1XA3 - chains A and B; structure by X-ray diffraction, 1.85 A resolution.

== Chain A (and B) ==
Name: Crotonobetainyl-CoA:carnitine CoA-transferase
Source organism: Escherichia coli
Notes: EC 2.8.3.-; chain B of this document is another copy of the same molecule, construct and numbering; everything in this record applies to it too
UniProt: P31572 (CAIB_ECOLI); numbering as in UniProt (aligned over 2-405)
Sequence (437 residues; numbered -23 to 413; the number before each row is that of its first residue; numbers below 1 keep their minus sign (Mse-23 is residue -23)):
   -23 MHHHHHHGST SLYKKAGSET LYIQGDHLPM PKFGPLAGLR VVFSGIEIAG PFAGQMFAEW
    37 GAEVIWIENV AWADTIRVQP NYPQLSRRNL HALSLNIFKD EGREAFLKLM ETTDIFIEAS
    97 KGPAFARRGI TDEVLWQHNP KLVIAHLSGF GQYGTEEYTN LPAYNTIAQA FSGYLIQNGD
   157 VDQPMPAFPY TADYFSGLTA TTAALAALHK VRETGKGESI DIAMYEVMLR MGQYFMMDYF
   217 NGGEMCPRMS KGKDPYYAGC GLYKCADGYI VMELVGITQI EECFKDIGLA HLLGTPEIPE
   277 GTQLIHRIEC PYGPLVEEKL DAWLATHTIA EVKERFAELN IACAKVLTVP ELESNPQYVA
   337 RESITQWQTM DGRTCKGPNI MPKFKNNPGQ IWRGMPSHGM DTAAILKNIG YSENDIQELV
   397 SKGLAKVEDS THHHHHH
Unresolved in the structure: -23 to 3, 404-413
Modified residues: Mse-23 (selenomethionine); Mse6, Mse32, Mse86, Mse161, Mse200, Mse204, Mse207, Mse212, Mse213, Mse221, Mse225, Mse248, Mse346, Mse357, Mse371, Mse376 (selenomethionine; parent Met)
Sequence notes: expression tag (-23 to 1, 406-413); modified residue (6, 32, 86, 161, 200, 204, 207, 212-213, 221, 225, 248, 346, 357, 371, 376)
Swiss-Prot annotation at these positions:
  - active site: Asp169 (Nucleophile)
  - binding site (CoA): Lys97, Arg104
  - natural variant: Val187 (V187A: In strain: O44:K74), Thr302 (T302A: In strain: O44:K74)

== How chain A and chain B interact ==
Residue-residue contacts - 298 pairs, chain A then chain B:
  Lys8(A) - Lys186(B)
  Pro11(A) - Ala182(B)
  Pro11(A) - Ala183(B)  hydrophobic
  Pro11(A) - His185(B)
  Pro11(A) - Lys186(B)
  Leu12(A) - Ala182(B)
  Leu12(A) - His185(B)
  Glu23(A) - Tyr210(B)
  Ile24(A) - Tyr210(B)  hydrophobic
  Phe28(A) - Arg206(B)
  Phe28(A) - Mse207(B)
  Trp36(A) - Thr178(B)
  Trp36(A) - Ala179(B)
  Trp36(A) - Ala182(B)  hydrophobic
  Gln55(A) - Tyr210(B)  hydrogen bond
  Gln55(A) - Tyr233(B)  hydrogen bond
  Pro56(A) - Asp214(B)
  Asn57(A) - Mse213(B)
  Asn57(A) - Asp214(B)
  Asn57(A) - Asn217(B)
  Tyr58(A) - Arg206(B)  hydrogen bond
  Tyr58(A) - Gln209(B)
  Tyr58(A) - Tyr210(B)
  Tyr58(A) - Mse213(B)  hydrophobic
  Leu61(A) - Arg206(B)
  Leu61(A) - Gln209(B)
  Leu61(A) - Mse213(B)  hydrophobic
  Ser62(A) - Arg206(B)
  Glu109(A) - Lys361(B)  salt bridge
  Trp112(A) - Lys361(B)
  Phe126(A) - Gln333(B)  hydrogen bond (backbone-side chain)
  Phe126(A) - Arg337(B)
  Gly127(A) - Arg337(B)
  Gln128(A) - Arg337(B)
  Tyr129(A) - Gln333(B)
  Tyr129(A) - Ala336(B)
  Tyr129(A) - Arg337(B)  hydrogen bond (backbone-side chain)
  Tyr129(A) - Lys359(B)
  Gly130(A) - Gln333(B)
  Gly130(A) - Ala336(B)
  Thr131(A) - Pro332(B)
  Thr131(A) - Gln333(B)  hydrogen bond (backbone-side chain)
  Thr131(A) - Ala336(B)
  Tyr134(A) - Asn331(B)  hydrogen bond
  Tyr134(A) - Gln333(B)
  Thr135(A) - Gln333(B)  hydrogen bond
  Tyr140(A) - Glu249(B)
  Tyr140(A) - Val251(B)
  Tyr140(A) - Ala318(B)  hydrophobic
  Thr142(A) - Val247(B)
  Thr142(A) - Glu249(B)  hydrogen bond
  Ile143(A) - Val247(B)
  Ile143(A) - Ala318(B)  hydrophobic
  Ile143(A) - Cys319(B)
  Ile143(A) - Ala320(B)  hydrophobic
  Ala146(A) - Val247(B)  hydrophobic
  Ala146(A) - Lys321(B)
  Ala146(A) - Val322(B)  hydrophobic
  Ala146(A) - Leu323(B)  hydrogen bond (backbone-backbone)
  Phe147(A) - Leu323(B)
  Phe147(A) - Leu328(B)
  Phe147(A) - Asn331(B)
  Phe147(A) - Tyr334(B)  hydrogen bond (backbone-side chain)
  Ser148(A) - Leu328(B)
  Ser148(A) - Tyr334(B)
  Tyr150(A) - Phe164(B)  hydrogen bond (side chain-backbone)
  Tyr150(A) - Pro165(B)
  Tyr150(A) - Thr167(B)  hydrogen bond
  Leu151(A) - Val247(B)  hydrophobic
  Ile152(A) - Leu323(B)
  Gln153(A) - Phe164(B)
  Gln153(A) - Pro165(B)
  Asn154(A) - Ala163(B)
  Asn154(A) - Phe164(B)  hydrogen bond (side chain-backbone)
  Gly155(A) - Mse161(B)
  Asp156(A) - Mse161(B)
  Asp158(A) - Tyr245(B)
  Gln159(A) - Lys227(B)
  Gln159(A) - Leu238(B)
  Pro160(A) - Leu238(B)
  Pro160(A) - Tyr245(B)
  Mse161(A) - Gly155(B)
  Mse161(A) - Asp156(B)
  Mse161(A) - Gly228(B)
  Pro162(A) - Mse225(B)
  Pro162(A) - Gly228(B)
  Ala163(A) - Asn154(B)
  Phe164(A) - Tyr150(B)  hydrogen bond (backbone-side chain)
  Phe164(A) - Gln153(B)
  Phe164(A) - Asn154(B)  hydrogen bond (backbone-side chain)
  Phe164(A) - Phe211(B)  hydrophobic
  Phe164(A) - Mse225(B)  hydrophobic
  Phe164(A) - Pro231(B)  hydrophobic
  Pro165(A) - Tyr150(B)
  Pro165(A) - Gln153(B)
  Pro165(A) - Mse207(B)
  Pro165(A) - Gly208(B)
  Tyr166(A) - Tyr210(B)  hydrophobic
  Tyr166(A) - Phe211(B)
  Tyr166(A) - Asp230(B)  hydrogen bond
  Thr167(A) - Tyr150(B)  hydrogen bond
  Thr167(A) - Phe171(B)
  Tyr170(A) - Phe171(B)  hydrophobic
  Tyr170(A) - Arg206(B)
  Tyr170(A) - Mse207(B)
  Tyr170(A) - Tyr210(B)
  Phe171(A) - Thr167(B)
  Phe171(A) - Tyr170(B)  hydrophobic
  Phe171(A) - Phe171(B)  hydrophobic
  Leu174(A) - Leu174(B)  hydrophobic
  Leu174(A) - Thr175(B)
  Leu174(A) - Thr178(B)
  Thr175(A) - Leu174(B)
  Thr175(A) - Mse357(B)
  Thr177(A) - Thr178(B)
  Thr178(A) - Trp36(B)
  Thr178(A) - Leu174(B)
  Thr178(A) - Thr177(B)
  Thr178(A) - Thr178(B)  hydrogen bond
  Thr178(A) - Leu181(B)
  Ala179(A) - Trp36(B)  hydrophobic
  Ala179(A) - Pro358(B)  hydrophobic
  Ala179(A) - Phe360(B)
  Leu181(A) - Thr178(B)
  Leu181(A) - Leu181(B)  hydrophobic
  Leu181(A) - Ala182(B)
  Ala182(A) - Pro11(B)
  Ala182(A) - Leu12(B)  hydrophobic
  Ala182(A) - Trp36(B)  hydrophobic
  Ala183(A) - Pro11(B)  hydrophobic
  Leu184(A) - His185(B)
  His185(A) - Pro11(B)
  His185(A) - Leu15(B)
  His185(A) - Leu184(B)
  Lys186(A) - Pro11(B)
  Lys186(A) - Asn363(B)
  Arg188(A) - His185(B)
  Arg188(A) - Arg188(B)
  Gly193(A) - Asn362(B)  hydrogen bond (backbone-side chain)
  Glu194(A) - Phe360(B)
  Glu194(A) - Lys361(B)  hydrogen bond (side chain-backbone)
  Glu194(A) - Asn362(B)  hydrogen bond (side chain-backbone)
  Glu194(A) - Asn363(B)  hydrogen bond (side chain-backbone)
  Ser195(A) - Lys359(B)
  Ser195(A) - Phe360(B)
  Ser195(A) - Lys361(B)  hydrogen bond (backbone-backbone)
  Ile196(A) - Pro358(B)  hydrophobic
  Ile196(A) - Lys359(B)
  Ile196(A) - Phe360(B)  hydrophobic
  Asp197(A) - Arg337(B)  salt bridge
  Asp197(A) - Pro358(B)
  Asp197(A) - Lys359(B)  hydrogen bond (backbone-backbone)
  Ile198(A) - Pro358(B)  hydrophobic
  Ala199(A) - Arg337(B)
  Tyr201(A) - Gln333(B)  hydrogen bond (side chain-backbone)
  Tyr201(A) - Tyr334(B)  hydrophobic
  Tyr201(A) - Arg337(B)
  Tyr201(A) - Ser339(B)  hydrogen bond
  Glu202(A) - Arg337(B)  salt bridge
  Glu202(A) - Ser339(B)  hydrogen bond
  Glu202(A) - Lys359(B)
  Val203(A) - Mse357(B)
  Leu205(A) - Leu328(B)  hydrophobic
  Leu205(A) - Ser339(B)
  Arg206(A) - Phe28(B)
  Arg206(A) - Tyr58(B)  hydrogen bond
  Arg206(A) - Leu61(B)
  Arg206(A) - Ser62(B)
  Arg206(A) - Tyr170(B)
  Mse207(A) - Phe28(B)
  Mse207(A) - Pro165(B)
  Mse207(A) - Tyr170(B)
  Mse207(A) - Mse357(B)  hydrophobic
  Gln209(A) - Tyr58(B)
  Gln209(A) - Leu61(B)
  Gln209(A) - Pro354(B)
  Tyr210(A) - Ile24(B)  hydrophobic
  Tyr210(A) - Gln55(B)
  Tyr210(A) - Tyr58(B)
  Tyr210(A) - Tyr166(B)  hydrophobic
  Phe211(A) - Phe164(B)  hydrophobic
  Phe211(A) - Tyr166(B)
  Mse212(A) - Val325(B)  hydrophobic
  Mse212(A) - Leu328(B)
  Mse213(A) - Asn57(B)
  Mse213(A) - Tyr58(B)  hydrophobic
  Mse213(A) - Leu61(B)  hydrophobic
  Mse213(A) - Cys351(B)  hydrophobic
  Mse213(A) - Lys352(B)
  Mse213(A) - Gly353(B)
  Asp214(A) - Pro56(B)
  Asp214(A) - Asn57(B)
  Tyr215(A) - Val325(B)  hydrophobic
  Tyr215(A) - Pro326(B)
  Phe216(A) - Ile340(B)  hydrophobic
  Phe216(A) - Lys352(B)
  Asn217(A) - Asn57(B)
  Asn217(A) - Cys351(B)
  Asn217(A) - Lys352(B)  hydrogen bond (side chain-backbone)
  Mse221(A) - Val325(B)  hydrophobic
  Mse225(A) - Mse161(B)  hydrophobic
  Mse225(A) - Pro162(B)
  Mse225(A) - Phe164(B)  hydrophobic
  Lys227(A) - Gln159(B)
  Gly228(A) - Mse161(B)
  Gly228(A) - Pro162(B)
  Asp230(A) - Phe164(B)
  Asp230(A) - Tyr166(B)  hydrogen bond
  Pro231(A) - Phe164(B)  hydrophobic
  Tyr232(A) - Gln55(B)  hydrogen bond
  Tyr233(A) - Gln55(B)  hydrogen bond
  Tyr233(A) - Tyr166(B)
  Leu238(A) - Gln159(B)
  Leu238(A) - Pro160(B)
  Tyr245(A) - Pro160(B)
  Val247(A) - Thr142(B)
  Val247(A) - Ile143(B)  hydrophobic
  Val247(A) - Ala146(B)  hydrophobic
  Val247(A) - Leu151(B)  hydrophobic
  Glu249(A) - Tyr140(B)
  Glu249(A) - Thr142(B)  hydrogen bond
  Val251(A) - Tyr140(B)
  His282(A) - Gln55(B)
  Ala318(A) - Pro138(B)  hydrophobic
  Ala318(A) - Tyr140(B)  hydrophobic
  Ala318(A) - Ile143(B)  hydrophobic
  Cys319(A) - Ile143(B)
  Ala320(A) - Ile143(B)  hydrophobic
  Lys321(A) - Ala146(B)
  Val322(A) - Ala146(B)  hydrophobic
  Val322(A) - Ile152(B)  hydrophobic
  Leu323(A) - Ala146(B)  hydrogen bond (backbone-backbone)
  Leu323(A) - Phe147(B)  hydrophobic
  Leu323(A) - Ile152(B)
  Val325(A) - Mse212(B)  hydrophobic
  Val325(A) - Tyr215(B)  hydrophobic
  Val325(A) - Mse221(B)  hydrophobic
  Pro326(A) - Tyr215(B)
  Leu328(A) - Phe147(B)
  Leu328(A) - Ser148(B)
  Leu328(A) - Mse212(B)
  Asn331(A) - Tyr134(B)  hydrogen bond
  Asn331(A) - Phe147(B)
  Pro332(A) - Thr131(B)
  Gln333(A) - Phe126(B)  hydrogen bond (side chain-backbone)
  Gln333(A) - Tyr129(B)
  Gln333(A) - Gly130(B)
  Gln333(A) - Thr131(B)  hydrogen bond (side chain-backbone)
  Gln333(A) - Tyr134(B)
  Gln333(A) - Thr135(B)  hydrogen bond
  Gln333(A) - Tyr201(B)  hydrogen bond (backbone-side chain)
  Tyr334(A) - Phe147(B)  hydrogen bond (side chain-backbone)
  Tyr334(A) - Ser148(B)
  Tyr334(A) - Tyr201(B)  hydrophobic
  Ala336(A) - Tyr129(B)
  Ala336(A) - Gly130(B)
  Ala336(A) - Thr131(B)
  Arg337(A) - Phe126(B)
  Arg337(A) - Gly127(B)
  Arg337(A) - Gln128(B)
  Arg337(A) - Tyr129(B)  hydrogen bond (side chain-backbone)
  Arg337(A) - Asp197(B)  salt bridge
  Arg337(A) - Ala199(B)
  Arg337(A) - Tyr201(B)
  Arg337(A) - Glu202(B)  salt bridge
  Ser339(A) - Tyr201(B)  hydrogen bond
  Ser339(A) - Glu202(B)  hydrogen bond
  Ser339(A) - Leu205(B)
  Ile340(A) - Phe216(B)  hydrophobic
  Cys351(A) - Mse213(B)  hydrophobic
  Cys351(A) - Asn217(B)
  Lys352(A) - Mse213(B)
  Lys352(A) - Phe216(B)
  Lys352(A) - Asn217(B)  hydrogen bond (backbone-side chain)
  Gly353(A) - Mse213(B)
  Pro354(A) - Leu205(B)  hydrophobic
  Pro354(A) - Gln209(B)
  Mse357(A) - Thr175(B)
  Pro358(A) - Ala179(B)  hydrophobic
  Pro358(A) - Ile196(B)  hydrophobic
  Pro358(A) - Asp197(B)
  Pro358(A) - Ile198(B)  hydrophobic
  Lys359(A) - Tyr129(B)
  Lys359(A) - Ser195(B)
  Lys359(A) - Ile196(B)
  Lys359(A) - Asp197(B)  hydrogen bond (backbone-backbone)
  Lys359(A) - Glu202(B)
  Phe360(A) - Ala179(B)
  Phe360(A) - Glu194(B)
  Phe360(A) - Ser195(B)
  Phe360(A) - Ile196(B)  hydrophobic
  Lys361(A) - Glu194(B)  hydrogen bond (backbone-side chain)
  Lys361(A) - Ser195(B)  hydrogen bond (backbone-backbone)
  Asn362(A) - Trp112(B)
  Asn362(A) - Gly193(B)  hydrogen bond (side chain-backbone)
  Asn362(A) - Glu194(B)  hydrogen bond (backbone-side chain)
  Asn363(A) - Lys186(B)
  Asn363(A) - Glu194(B)  hydrogen bond (backbone-side chain)
Also at the interface, not in a pair above, chain A (139 interface residues in all): Gly10, Ala13, Leu15, Ile52, Glu133, Pro138, Gly149, Lys192, Gly208, Gly237, Gln279, Thr324, Glu329, Trp343, Thr350
Also at the interface, not in a pair above, chain B (136 interface residues in all): Gly10, Glu23, Trp48, Ile52, Val54, Gly149, Asp158, Glu189, Val203, Cys222, Gly237, Lys309, Thr324, Glu329, Trp343, Thr350

== Summary ==
139 residues of chain A face 136 of chain B across their interface, with 51 hydrogen bonds and 5 salt bridges.
Among the polar pairs are Glu109(A)-Lys361(B), Asp197(A)-Arg337(B) and Glu202(A)-Arg337(B).
Chain A and chain B are both Crotonobetainyl-CoA:carnitine CoA-transferase (Escherichia coli); the structure,
Crystal structure of CaiB, a type III CoA transferase in carnitine metabolism, was determined by X-ray
diffraction, deposited together with 1XA4.
